Entry 2ZZ0 (X-ray diffraction, 2.80 A resolution); this record covers chains A and B.

# Chain A (and B)
Molecule: Thioredoxin reductase 1, cytoplasmic
Source organism: Homo sapiens
Notes: EC 1.8.1.9; fragment: residues (-13)-499; engineered mutation(s): SeCys498Cys; chain B of this document is another copy of the same molecule, construct and numbering; everything in this record applies to it too
UniProt: Q16881 (TRXR1_HUMAN); residues 0-499 here correspond to UniProt positions 150-649 (UniProt number = residue number + 150)
Amino-acid sequence (513 residues; numbered -13 to 499; the number before each row is that of its first residue; numbers below 1 keep their minus sign (Met-13 is residue -13)):
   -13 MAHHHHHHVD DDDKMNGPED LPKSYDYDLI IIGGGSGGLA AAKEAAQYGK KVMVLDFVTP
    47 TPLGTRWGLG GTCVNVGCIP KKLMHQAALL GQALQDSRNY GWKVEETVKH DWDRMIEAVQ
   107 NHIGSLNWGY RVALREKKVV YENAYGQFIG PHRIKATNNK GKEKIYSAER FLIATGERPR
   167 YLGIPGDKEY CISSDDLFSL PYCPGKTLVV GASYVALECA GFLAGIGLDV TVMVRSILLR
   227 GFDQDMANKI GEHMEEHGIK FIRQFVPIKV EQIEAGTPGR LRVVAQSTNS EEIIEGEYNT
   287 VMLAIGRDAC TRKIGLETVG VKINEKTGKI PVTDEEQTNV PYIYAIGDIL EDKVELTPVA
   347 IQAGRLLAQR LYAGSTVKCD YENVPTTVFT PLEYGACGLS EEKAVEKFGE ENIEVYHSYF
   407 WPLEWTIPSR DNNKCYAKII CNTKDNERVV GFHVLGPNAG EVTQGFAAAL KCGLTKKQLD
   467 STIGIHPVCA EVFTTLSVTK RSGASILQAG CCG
Not modelled in the structure: -13 to 8 (chain B: -13 to 6, 494-499)
Disulfides: Cys59-Cys64
Sequence notes: expression tag (-13 to -1)
Small-molecule neighbours: FAD (flavin-adenine dinucleotide): Ile18, Gly19, Gly20, Gly21, Ser22, Gly23, Gly24, Leu41, Asp42, Phe43, Val44, Gly57, Thr58, Cys59, Val62, Gly63, Cys64, Lys67, Ala130, Tyr131, Gly132, Ala160, Thr161, Gly162, Arg164, Ser180, Phe184, Tyr200, Val201, Arg293, Ile300, Ile332, Gly333, Asp334, Glu341, Leu342, Thr343, Pro344, Ala346, Phe375
UniProt features mapped onto this chain:
  - active site: His472 (Proton acceptor)
  - binding site (FAD): Ser22, Gly23, Asp42, Phe43, Thr58, Cys59, Gly63 to Lys67, Tyr131, Gly132, Thr161, Tyr200, Asp334, Glu341 to Thr343, His472
  - binding site (NADP(+)): Arg166, Ala198 to Glu204, Arg221, Ser222, Arg226 to Phe228, Gly292, Arg293, Lys315, Glu341
  - modified residue: Lys68 (N6-succinyllysine), Tyr131 (Phosphotyrosine)

# Interface between chain A and chain B
Residue-residue contacts (152):
  Cys59(A) - His472(B)
  Cys64(A) - Pro473(B)
  Ile65(A) - Leu409(B)  hydrophobic
  Lys68(A) - Glu410(B)  salt bridge
  Lys68(A) - Pro473(B)  hydrogen bond (side chain-backbone)
  Leu69(A) - Tyr86(B)
  Leu69(A) - Leu409(B)  hydrophobic
  Leu69(A) - Ile413(B)  hydrophobic
  Gln72(A) - Tyr86(B)
  Gln72(A) - Glu410(B)
  Ala73(A) - Tyr86(B)  hydrophobic
  Ala73(A) - Trp88(B)  hydrogen bond (backbone-side chain)
  Leu76(A) - Ala79(B)  hydrophobic
  Leu76(A) - Tyr86(B)  hydrophobic
  Gly77(A) - Trp88(B)
  Ala79(A) - Ala79(B)  hydrophobic
  Leu80(A) - Leu80(B)  hydrophobic
  Leu80(A) - Ser83(B)
  Leu80(A) - Trp88(B)  hydrophobic
  Leu80(A) - Val90(B)  hydrophobic
  Asp82(A) - Leu76(B)
  Ser83(A) - Leu76(B)
  Ser83(A) - Leu80(B)
  Asn85(A) - Arg100(B)
  Asn85(A) - Ala104(B)
  Tyr86(A) - Leu69(B)
  Tyr86(A) - Gln72(B)
  Tyr86(A) - Ala73(B)
  Tyr86(A) - Leu76(B)  hydrophobic
  Tyr86(A) - His96(B)  hydrogen bond (backbone-side chain)
  Tyr86(A) - Met101(B)
  Gly87(A) - Lys95(B)
  Gly87(A) - His96(B)
  Gly87(A) - Asp97(B)  hydrogen bond (backbone-backbone)
  Trp88(A) - Ala73(B)  hydrogen bond (side chain-backbone)
  Trp88(A) - Gly77(B)
  Trp88(A) - Val94(B)
  Trp88(A) - Lys95(B)
  Trp88(A) - His96(B)
  Trp88(A) - Gly211(B)
  Lys89(A) - Val94(B)
  Lys89(A) - Lys95(B)  hydrogen bond (backbone-backbone)
  Lys89(A) - Asp97(B)
  Lys89(A) - Arg100(B)
  Val90(A) - Leu80(B)  hydrophobic
  Val94(A) - Trp88(B)
  Val94(A) - Lys89(B)
  Val94(A) - Val90(B)  hydrophobic
  Lys95(A) - Gly87(B)
  Lys95(A) - Trp88(B)
  Lys95(A) - Lys89(B)  hydrogen bond (backbone-backbone)
  His96(A) - Tyr86(B)  hydrogen bond (side chain-backbone)
  His96(A) - Gly87(B)
  His96(A) - Trp88(B)
  Asp97(A) - Gly87(B)  hydrogen bond (backbone-backbone)
  Arg100(A) - Arg84(B)
  Arg100(A) - Asn85(B)  hydrogen bond
  Met101(A) - Tyr86(B)
  Ala104(A) - Asn85(B)
  Ala104(A) - Ile413(B)  hydrophobic
  Val105(A) - Ile413(B)
  His108(A) - Leu409(B)
  His108(A) - Thr412(B)
  Gly211(A) - Trp88(B)
  Thr343(A) - His472(B)
  Pro344(A) - Ile469(B)  hydrophobic
  Pro344(A) - Gly470(B)
  Pro344(A) - His472(B)
  Val345(A) - Ile469(B)
  Gln348(A) - Asp466(B)  hydrogen bond (side chain-backbone)
  Gln348(A) - Ile469(B)
  Pro371(A) - Ile469(B)
  Pro371(A) - Ile471(B)  hydrophobic
  Thr373(A) - Ile471(B)
  Phe375(A) - Val474(B)  hydrophobic
  Leu409(A) - Ile65(B)
  Leu409(A) - Lys68(B)
  Leu409(A) - Leu69(B)  hydrophobic
  Glu410(A) - Lys68(B)  salt bridge
  Glu410(A) - Gln72(B)
  Thr412(A) - His108(B)
  Ile413(A) - Leu69(B)  hydrophobic
  Ile413(A) - Ala104(B)  hydrophobic
  Ile413(A) - Val105(B)
  Asn444(A) - Asn444(B)  hydrogen bond
  Gly446(A) - Val474(B)
  Glu447(A) - Glu447(B)
  Glu447(A) - Val448(B)
  Glu447(A) - Val474(B)
  Glu447(A) - Cys475(B)  hydrogen bond (side chain-backbone)
  Glu447(A) - Ala476(B)  hydrogen bond (side chain-backbone)
  Val448(A) - Glu447(B)
  Thr449(A) - Ile471(B)
  Gln450(A) - Phe452(B)
  Gln450(A) - Thr468(B)
  Gln450(A) - Ile469(B)  hydrogen bond (side chain-backbone)
  Gln450(A) - Gly470(B)
  Gln450(A) - Ile471(B)  hydrogen bond (side chain-backbone)
  Gln450(A) - Ala476(B)
  Gln450(A) - Glu477(B)
  Gln450(A) - Thr480(B)
  Gly451(A) - Gly451(B)
  Gly451(A) - Phe452(B)
  Phe452(A) - Gly451(B)
  Ala454(A) - Leu460(B)
  Ala454(A) - Thr468(B)
  Lys457(A) - Ser467(B)
  Lys457(A) - Thr468(B)
  Cys458(A) - Cys458(B)  hydrophobic
  Cys458(A) - Leu460(B)  hydrophobic
  Cys458(A) - Gln464(B)  hydrogen bond
  Leu460(A) - Cys458(B)  hydrophobic
  Gln464(A) - Lys457(B)  hydrogen bond (side chain-backbone)
  Gln464(A) - Cys458(B)  hydrogen bond
  Asp466(A) - Gln348(B)  hydrogen bond (backbone-side chain)
  Ser467(A) - Lys457(B)
  Thr468(A) - Ala453(B)
  Thr468(A) - Ala454(B)
  Thr468(A) - Lys457(B)
  Ile469(A) - Pro344(B)  hydrophobic
  Ile469(A) - Val345(B)
  Ile469(A) - Gln348(B)
  Ile469(A) - Val370(B)  hydrophobic
  Ile469(A) - Pro371(B)
  Ile469(A) - Gln450(B)  hydrogen bond (backbone-side chain)
  Gly470(A) - Pro344(B)
  Gly470(A) - Gln450(B)
  Ile471(A) - Pro371(B)  hydrophobic
  Ile471(A) - Thr373(B)
  Ile471(A) - Gly446(B)
  Ile471(A) - Thr449(B)
  Ile471(A) - Gln450(B)  hydrogen bond (backbone-side chain)
  His472(A) - Cys59(B)
  His472(A) - Cys64(B)
  His472(A) - Thr343(B)
  His472(A) - Pro344(B)
  Pro473(A) - Lys68(B)  hydrogen bond (backbone-side chain)
  Val474(A) - Phe375(B)  hydrophobic
  Val474(A) - Gly446(B)
  Val474(A) - Glu447(B)
  Cys475(A) - Glu447(B)  hydrogen bond (backbone-side chain)
  Ala476(A) - Glu447(B)  hydrogen bond (backbone-side chain)
  Ala476(A) - Gln450(B)
  Glu477(A) - Gln450(B)
  Thr480(A) - Gln450(B)
  Cys497(A) - Ser111(B)
  Cys497(A) - Leu112(B)
  Cys498(A) - Leu112(B)
  Cys498(A) - Gly115(B)
  Cys498(A) - Tyr116(B)  hydrophobic
  Gly499(A) - Lys29(B)
  Gly499(A) - Ala119(B)
Other interface residues (no listed pair), chain A (78 interface residues in all): Arg84, Ile212, Arg351, Asp366, Val370, Thr372, Ala453, Ala455, Leu465
Other interface residues (no listed pair), chain B (82 interface residues in all): Asp82, Ile212, Asp366, Thr372, Ala455, Gly459, Leu465, Thr481

# Overview
The interface between chain A and chain B involves 78 residues on one side and 82 on the other; the contacts
include 25 hydrogen bonds and 2 salt bridges. Polar pairs include Lys68(A)-Glu410(B), Lys68(A)-Pro473(B) and
Ala73(A)-Trp88(B). Ligands of chain A: flavin-adenine dinucleotide.
Both chains are Thioredoxin reductase 1, cytoplasmic (Homo sapiens). Entry 2ZZ0 (Crystal structure of human
thioredoxin reductase I (SeCys 498 Cys)) was determined by X-ray diffraction, deposited together with 2ZZB and
2ZZC.
